7SG2 - chains B and E of the 5 polymer chains in the assembly; structure by X-ray diffraction, 3.10 A resolution.

Chain B:
Molecule: MHC class II HLA-DQ-beta-1
Source organism: Homo sapiens
UniProtKB: O19712 (O19712_HUMAN); residue numbers follow UniProt; this construct covers 1-192
Chain sequence (205 residues; numbered -12 to 192; the number before each row is that of its first residue; numbers below 1 keep their minus sign (Gly-12 is residue -12)):
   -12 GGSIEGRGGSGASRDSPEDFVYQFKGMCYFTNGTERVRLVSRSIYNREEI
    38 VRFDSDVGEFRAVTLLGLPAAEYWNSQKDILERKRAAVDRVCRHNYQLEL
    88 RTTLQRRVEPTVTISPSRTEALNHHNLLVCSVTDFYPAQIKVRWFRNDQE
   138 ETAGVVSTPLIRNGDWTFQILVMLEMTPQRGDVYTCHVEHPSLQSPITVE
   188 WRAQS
Unresolved in the structure: -12 to 2, 105-112, 164-168, 191-192
Construct notes: expression tag (-12 to 0)
Disulfide bonds: Cys15-Cys79, Cys117-Cys173
Metal / ion sites: Ca2+: Thr185, Glu187

Chain E:
Molecule: T-cell receptor, xpa5, beta chain
Source organism: Homo sapiens
Chain sequence (246 residues; each row starts with the number of its first residue; note: 12 numbers in that range are skipped by the numbering (no residue carries them; nothing is unmodelled there); numbering starts at 0):
     0 HMAVISQKPSRDICQRGTSLTIQCQVDSQV
    37 TMMFWYRQQPGQSLTLIATANQG
    63 SEATYESGFVIDKFPISRP
    83 NLTFSTLTVSNMSPEDSSIYLCSVALGS
   112 DTGELFFGEGSRLTVLEDLKNVFPPEVAVFEPSEAEISHTQKATLVCLAT
   162 GFFPDHVELSWWVNGKEVHSGVCTDPQPLKEQPALNDSRYALSSRLRVSA
   212 TFWQNPRNHFRCQVQFYGLSENDEWTQDRAKPVTQIVSAEAWGRAD
Unresolved in the structure: 0-1, 256-257
Disulfide bonds: Cys23-Cys104, Cys158-Cys223
Metal / ion sites: Ca2+: Asp11, Ile12, Ser231

Interface between chain B and chain E:
Contacting residue pairs (11; chain B residue first):
  Tyr60(B) with Ser27(E); Gln28(E); Leu108(E)
  Gln64(B) with Leu108(E)
  Asp66(B) with Thr113(E), hydrogen bond; Gly114(E), hydrogen bond (side chain-backbone); Glu115(E), hydrogen bond (side chain-backbone)
  Arg70(B) with Asp112(E), salt bridge; Thr113(E); Gly114(E)
  Arg77(B) with Asp112(E), salt bridge
Other interface residues (no listed pair), chain B (6 interface residues in all): Ile67
The authors on this interface:
  - specific contacts: Asp112(E)-Arg70(B) (salt bridge)
  - interface residues, chain B: Arg70(B)

In short:
6 residues of chain B face 7 of chain E across their interface; the contacts include 3 hydrogen bonds and 2
salt bridges. Polar pairs include Arg70(B)-Asp112(E), Arg77(B)-Asp112(E) and Asp66(B)-Thr113(E). The paper
describes a salt bridge between Asp112(E) and Arg70(B). The Ca2+ site is built by Thr185(B) and Glu187(B).
From the paper: the interface residue Arg70(B).
Chain B is MHC class II HLA-DQ-beta-1 and chain E is T-cell receptor, xpa5, beta chain, both from Homo
sapiens; the structure, XPA5 TCR in complex with HLA-DQ2-omega1, was determined by X-ray diffraction (same
publication as 7SG0 and 7SG1).
